Entry 4IE5 (X-ray diffraction, 1.95 A resolution); this record covers chain A.

Chain A:
Protein: Alpha-ketoglutarate-dependent dioxygenase FTO
Organism: Homo sapiens
Notes: EC 1.14.11.-
UniProtKB: Q9C0B1 (FTO_HUMAN); residues 32-505 here = UniProt positions 32-505
Sequence (495 residues; each row starts with the number of its first residue):
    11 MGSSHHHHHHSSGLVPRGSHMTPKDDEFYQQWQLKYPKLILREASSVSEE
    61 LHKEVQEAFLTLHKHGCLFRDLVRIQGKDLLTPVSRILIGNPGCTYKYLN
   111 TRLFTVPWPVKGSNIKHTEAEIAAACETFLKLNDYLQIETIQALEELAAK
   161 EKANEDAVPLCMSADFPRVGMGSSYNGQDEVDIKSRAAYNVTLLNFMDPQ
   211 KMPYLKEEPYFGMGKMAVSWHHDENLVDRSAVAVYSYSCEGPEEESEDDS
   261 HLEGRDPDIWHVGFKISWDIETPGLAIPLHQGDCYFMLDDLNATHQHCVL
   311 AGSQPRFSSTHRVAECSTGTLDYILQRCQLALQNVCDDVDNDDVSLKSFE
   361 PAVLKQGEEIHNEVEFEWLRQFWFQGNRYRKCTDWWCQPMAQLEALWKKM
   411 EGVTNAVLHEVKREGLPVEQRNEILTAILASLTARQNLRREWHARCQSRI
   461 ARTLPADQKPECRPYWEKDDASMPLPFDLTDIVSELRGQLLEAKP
Disordered / not traced: 11-26, 126-127, 165-188, 251-261, 504-505
Differences from the reference sequence: expression tag (11-31)
Metal / ion sites: Zn2+: H231, D233, H307 (together with MD6)
Ligand contacts: MD6 (N-[(3-hydroxypyridin-2-yl)carbonyl]glycine): R96, Y108, L203, N205, H231, D233, V244, Y295, H307, V309, R316, S318, T320, R322

Overview:
Chain A binds compound MD6. H231, D233 and H307 coordinate Zn2+.
Chain A is Alpha-ketoglutarate-dependent dioxygenase FTO (Homo sapiens); the structure, Crystal structure of
the human fat mass and obesity associated protein (FTO) in complex with
N-[(3-hydroxypyridin-2-yl)carbonyl]glycine ..., was determined by X-ray diffraction, deposited together with
4IDZ, 4IE0, 4IE4, 4IE6 and 4IE7.
